PDB entry 8QMA | electron microscopy, 3.50 A resolution | chains B and E of the 19 polymer chains in the assembly

# Chain B
Protein: DNA-directed RNA polymerase subunit beta''
Source organism: Sinapis alba
UniProt: A0A6C0M829 (A0A6C0M829_SINAL); residues 1-1373 here = UniProt positions 1-1373
Sequence (1373 residues; row label = number of the first residue in the row):
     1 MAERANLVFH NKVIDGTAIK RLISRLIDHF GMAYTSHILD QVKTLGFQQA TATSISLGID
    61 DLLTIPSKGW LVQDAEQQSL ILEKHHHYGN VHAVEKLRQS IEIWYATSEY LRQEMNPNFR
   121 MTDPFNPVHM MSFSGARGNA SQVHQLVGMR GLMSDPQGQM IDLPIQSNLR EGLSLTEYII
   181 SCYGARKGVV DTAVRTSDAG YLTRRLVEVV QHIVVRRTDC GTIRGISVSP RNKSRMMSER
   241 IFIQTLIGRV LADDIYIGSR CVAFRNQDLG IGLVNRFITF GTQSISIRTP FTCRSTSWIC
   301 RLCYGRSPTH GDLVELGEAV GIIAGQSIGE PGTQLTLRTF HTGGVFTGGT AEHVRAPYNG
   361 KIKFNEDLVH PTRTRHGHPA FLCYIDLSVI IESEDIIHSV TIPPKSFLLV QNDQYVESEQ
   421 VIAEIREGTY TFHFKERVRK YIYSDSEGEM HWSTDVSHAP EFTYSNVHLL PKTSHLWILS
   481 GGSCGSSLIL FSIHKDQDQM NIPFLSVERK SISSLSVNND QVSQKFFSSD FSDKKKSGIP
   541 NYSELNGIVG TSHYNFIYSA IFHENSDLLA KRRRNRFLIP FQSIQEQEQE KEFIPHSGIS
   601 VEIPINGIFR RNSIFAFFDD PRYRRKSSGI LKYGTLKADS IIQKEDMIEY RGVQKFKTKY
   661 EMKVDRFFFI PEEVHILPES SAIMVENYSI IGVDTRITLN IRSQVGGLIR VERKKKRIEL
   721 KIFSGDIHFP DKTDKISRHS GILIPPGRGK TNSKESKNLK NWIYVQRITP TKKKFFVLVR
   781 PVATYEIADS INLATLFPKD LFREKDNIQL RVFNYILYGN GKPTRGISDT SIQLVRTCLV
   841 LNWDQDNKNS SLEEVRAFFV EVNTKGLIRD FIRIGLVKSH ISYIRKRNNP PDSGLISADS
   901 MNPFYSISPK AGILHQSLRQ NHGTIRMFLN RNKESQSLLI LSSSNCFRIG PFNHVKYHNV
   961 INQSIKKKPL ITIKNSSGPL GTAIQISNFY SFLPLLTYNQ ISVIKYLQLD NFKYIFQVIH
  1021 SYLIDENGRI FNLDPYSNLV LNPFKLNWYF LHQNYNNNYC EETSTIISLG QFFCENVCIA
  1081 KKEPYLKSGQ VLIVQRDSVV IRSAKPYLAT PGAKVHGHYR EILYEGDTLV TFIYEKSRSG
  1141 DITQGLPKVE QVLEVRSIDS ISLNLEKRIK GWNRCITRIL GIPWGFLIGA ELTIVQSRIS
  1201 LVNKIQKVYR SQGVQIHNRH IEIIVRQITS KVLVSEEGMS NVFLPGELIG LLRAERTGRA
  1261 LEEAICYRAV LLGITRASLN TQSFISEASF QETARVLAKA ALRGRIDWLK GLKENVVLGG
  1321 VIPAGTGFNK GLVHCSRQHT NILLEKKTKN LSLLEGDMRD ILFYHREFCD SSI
Not modelled in the structure: 1-5, 154-160, 231-238, 337-350, 426-434, 485-488, 504-557, 583-593, 619-792, 813-837, 845-851, 878-920, 953-972, 1059-1063, 1137-1148, 1330-1373
Ion coordination: Zn2+: Cys220, Cys293, Cys300, Cys303

# Chain E
Protein: PAP1
Source organism: Sinapis alba
Sequence (911 residues; row label = number of the first residue in the row):
     1 MSLFFLNPAL PSNSIHPIPR RAAGISSIRC SISAPEKKPR RRRKQQQKRE NEDSSSFGSS
    61 EAVSALERSL RLTFMDELME RARNRDPSGV SEVIYDMIAA GLSPGPRSFH GLVVAHALNG
   121 DEQGAMHSLR KELGAGQRPL PETMIALVRL SGSKGNAQRG LELLAAMEKL NYDIRQAWLI
   181 LVEELVRTNH LEEANKVFLK GARGGMRATD QLYDLMIEED CKAGDHSNAL DISYEMEAAG
   241 RFATTFHFNC LLSVQATCGI PEVAYATFEN MEYGEDFMKP DTETYNWVIQ AYTRADSYDR
   301 VQDVAELLGM MVEDYKRVQP NVKTHALLVE CFTKYCVVKE AIRHFRALKN FEGGTKVLHN
   361 AGNFEDPLSL YLRALCREGR IVELIDALDA MRRDNQPIPP RAMIMSRKYR TLVSSWIEPL
   421 QEEAELGYEI DYLARYVEEG GLTGERKRWV PRRGKTPLDP DAAGFIYSNP IETSFKQRCL
   481 EDWKVHHRKL LRTLQSEGLP VLGDASESDY MRVMERLRNI IKGPAQNLLK PKAASKMVVS
   541 ELKEELEAQG LPIDGTRNVL YQRVQKARRI NKSRGRPLWV PPIEEEEEEV DEEVDELICR
   601 IKLHEGDTEF WKRRFLGEGL IETTAETKET DESSVATGEI ENKTEVVAKE ADDDEDDEEE
   661 EQEGDEDDDE NEEEEEAVVV EPENRAEGED LIKNKAADAK RHLQMIGVQL LKESDEANRT
   721 KKRGKRASRM TLEDDADEDW FPEEPFEAFK EMRERKVFDV SDMYTIADVW GWTWEKDFKN
   781 KTPRRWSQEW EVELAIVLMA KVIELGGVPT IGDCAVILRA AIRAPMPSSF LKILQTTHSL
   841 GYAFGSPLYD EIITLCLDLG ELDAAIAIVA DMETTGITVP DQTLDKVISA RQSNEIPKSE
   901 HEEPPSSSES S
Not modelled in the structure: 1-63, 439-445, 523-591, 617-738, 894-911

# How chain B and chain E interact
Contacting residue pairs (81):
  Arg216(B) - Glu269(E)  salt bridge
  Arg217(B) - Glu269(E)  salt bridge
  Arg217(B) - Asn270(E)
  Arg217(B) - Tyr273(E)
  Asp219(B) - Tyr273(E)
  Cys220(B) - Tyr273(E)  hydrophobic
  Arg224(B) - Val757(E)  hydrogen bond (side chain-backbone)
  Arg224(B) - Asp762(E)  salt bridge
  Ser227(B) - Arg755(E)
  Arg294(B) - Glu272(E)  salt bridge
  Arg294(B) - Tyr273(E)
  Arg294(B) - Glu313(E)  salt bridge
  Trp298(B) - Glu269(E)
  Trp298(B) - Tyr273(E)  hydrophobic
  Asn1164(B) - Trp740(E)
  Lys1167(B) - Glu743(E)
  Arg1168(B) - Trp740(E)
  Arg1168(B) - Phe741(E)  hydrogen bond (side chain-backbone)
  Arg1168(B) - Pro742(E)
  Arg1168(B) - Glu743(E)
  Gly1171(B) - Glu743(E)
  Trp1172(B) - Phe741(E)  hydrophobic
  Trp1172(B) - Pro742(E)
  Trp1172(B) - Glu743(E)
  Cys1175(B) - Pro745(E)  hydrophobic
  Ile1176(B) - Phe749(E)  hydrophobic
  Arg1178(B) - Glu497(E)
  Ile1179(B) - Trp611(E)
  Ile1179(B) - Arg614(E)  hydrogen bond (backbone-side chain)
  Ile1179(B) - Pro745(E)  hydrophobic
  Ile1179(B) - Phe746(E)  hydrophobic
  Leu1180(B) - Trp611(E)
  Leu1180(B) - Phe749(E)  hydrophobic
  Gly1181(B) - Trp611(E)
  Ile1182(B) - Arg492(E)
  Pro1183(B) - Trp611(E)
  Trp1184(B) - Thr608(E)
  Trp1184(B) - Met763(E)
  Trp1184(B) - Tyr764(E)
  Leu1187(B) - Phe758(E)  hydrophobic
  Ile1188(B) - Phe615(E)  hydrophobic
  Ile1188(B) - Phe749(E)  hydrophobic
  Ile1188(B) - Phe758(E)  hydrophobic
  Glu1191(B) - Val757(E)
  Leu1192(B) - Phe741(E)  hydrophobic
  Leu1192(B) - Ala748(E)  hydrophobic
  Leu1192(B) - Met752(E)  hydrophobic
  Val1195(B) - Val757(E)  hydrophobic
  Gln1196(B) - Trp740(E)
  Gln1196(B) - Phe741(E)
  Ser1200(B) - Trp740(E)
  Asn1241(B) - Cys336(E)  hydrogen bond (side chain-backbone)
  Val1242(B) - Val301(E)  hydrophobic
  Val1242(B) - Gln302(E)  hydrogen bond (backbone-side chain)
  Phe1243(B) - Gln302(E)
  Glu1247(B) - Gln302(E)  hydrogen bond
  Leu1252(B) - Glu306(E)
  Arg1253(B) - Gln302(E)
  Arg1253(B) - Glu306(E)  salt bridge
  Arg1256(B) - Glu306(E)  salt bridge
  Arg1256(B) - Gly309(E)
  Arg1256(B) - Met310(E)  hydrogen bond
  Arg1256(B) - Glu313(E)  salt bridge
  Thr1257(B) - Ala305(E)
  Arg1259(B) - Asp762(E)  hydrogen bond (side chain-backbone)
  Arg1259(B) - Tyr764(E)  hydrogen bond (side chain-backbone)
  Arg1259(B) - Thr765(E)  hydrogen bond (backbone-side chain)
  Ala1260(B) - Leu308(E)  hydrophobic
  Ala1260(B) - Gly309(E)
  Ala1260(B) - Arg343(E)  hydrogen bond (backbone-side chain)
  Ala1260(B) - Ile766(E)
  Leu1261(B) - Ala305(E)  hydrophobic
  Leu1261(B) - Glu340(E)
  Glu1262(B) - Glu340(E)  hydrogen bond (backbone-side chain)
  Glu1262(B) - Arg343(E)
  Glu1262(B) - Lys779(E)
  Glu1263(B) - Lys339(E)
  Gly1304(B) - Tyr298(E)  hydrogen bond (backbone-side chain)
  Ile1306(B) - Tyr298(E)
  Trp1308(B) - Ile260(E)  hydrophobic
  Trp1308(B) - Glu262(E)
Interface residues without a listed pair, chain B (51 interface residues in all): Ile223, Leu1163, Leu1165, Thr1177, Ile1199, Arg1303
Interface residues without a listed pair, chain E (49 interface residues in all): Asp303, Phe332, Val337, Ser496, Glu605, Asp739

# Overview
51 residues of chain B and 49 residues of chain E are in contact; the contacts include 13 hydrogen bonds and 8
salt bridges. Among the polar pairs are Arg216(B)-Glu269(E), Arg217(B)-Glu269(E) and Arg224(B)-Asp762(E).
Cys220(B), Cys293(B), Cys300(B) and Cys303(B) coordinate Zn2+.
Here chain B is DNA-directed RNA polymerase subunit beta'' and chain E is PAP1, both from Sinapis alba. Entry
8QMA (Structure of the plastid-encoded RNA polymerase complex (PEP) from Sinapis alba) was determined by
electron microscopy.
